2NUG - chains D and A of the 6 polymer chains in the assembly; structure by X-ray diffraction, 1.70 A resolution.

Chain D:
Molecule: 11-nt RNA strand
Sequence (11 nucleotides; row label = number of the first residue in the row):
     2 AAGGUCAUUCG
Bound ions: Mg2+: G12 (shared with Asp44(A), Glu110(A) of chain A; 1 residue of chain E)

Chain A:
Name: Ribonuclease III
Source organism: Aquifex aeolicus
Notes: EC 3.1.26.3
Reference sequence: O67082 (RNC_AQUAE); numbering as in UniProt (aligned over 1-221)
Amino-acid sequence (221 residues; numbered 1 to 221; the number before each row is that of its first residue):
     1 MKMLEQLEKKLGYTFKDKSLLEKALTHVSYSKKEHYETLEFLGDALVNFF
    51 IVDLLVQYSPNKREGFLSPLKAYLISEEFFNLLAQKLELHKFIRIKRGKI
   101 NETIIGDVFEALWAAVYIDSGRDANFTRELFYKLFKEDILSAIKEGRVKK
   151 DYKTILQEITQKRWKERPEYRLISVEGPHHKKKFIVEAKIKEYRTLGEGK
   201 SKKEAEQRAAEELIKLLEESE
Disordered / not traced: 1-2, 219-221
Bound ions: Mg2+ site 1: Glu37, Glu40; Mg2+ site 2: Glu40, Glu110 (shared with 1 residue of chain E); Mg2+ site 3: Asp44, Glu110 (shared with G12(D) of chain D; 1 residue of chain E); Mg2+ site 4 near Asp107 (its only coordinating residue here)
Curated features (UniProtKB/Swiss-Prot):
  - active site: Asp44, Glu110
  - binding site (Mg(2+)): Glu40, Asp107, Glu110
Reported in the primary citation:
  - binding site for the 11-nt RNA strand: His27, Lys99, Asn101
  - specificity-determining residues: His27
  - binding site for the 11-nt RNA strand (chain D): Asp44, Lys153, Gln157
  - Mg2+ coordination: Glu37, Glu40, Asp44, Glu110
  - Mg2+ coordination through a water molecule: Asp107
  - catalytic residues: Glu40, Asp44, Asp107, Glu110
  - conformationally variable residues (side-chain flip): Glu40, Asp44, Asp107, Glu110
  - mutagenesis - D44N: decreased binding to Mg2+ (proposed by the authors, not directly observed)

Chain D / chain A interface:
Pairs across the interface (21):
  C7(D) with Arg167(A), sugar contact
  A8(D) with Gln157(A), hydrogen bond to the sugar; Arg167(A), sugar contact
  U9(D) with Lys153(A), hydrogen bond to the phosphate; Thr154(A), hydrogen bond to the sugar; Gln157(A), sugar contact
  U10(D) with Asp151(A), hydrogen bond to the sugar; Lys153(A), salt bridge to the phosphate; Thr154(A), hydrogen bond to the sugar; Lys203(A), phosphate contact; Gln207(A), hydrogen bond to the phosphate
  C11(D) with Ala72(A), hydrogen bond to the sugar; Ile75(A), sugar contact; Ser76(A), phosphate contact; Lys203(A), salt bridge to the phosphate; Gln207(A), phosphate contact
  G12(D) with Asp44(A), hydrogen bond to the sugar; Asn48(A), hydrogen bond to the sugar; Ile75(A), sugar contact; Ser76(A), phosphate contact; Glu77(A), hydrogen bond to the phosphate
Also at the interface, not in a pair above, chain A (14 interface residues in all): Glu110

Overview:
6 residues of chain D and 14 residues of chain A are in contact; the contacts include 10 hydrogen bonds and 2
salt bridges. Polar contacts include A8(D)-Gln157(A), U9(D)-Thr154(A) and U10(D)-Asp151(A). The paper reports
catalytic residues Glu40(A), Asp44(A) and Asp107(A) among others; D44N of chain A reduces binding to Mg2+.
Chain D is an 11-nt RNA strand and chain A is Ribonuclease III (Aquifex aeolicus); the structure, Crystal
structure of RNase III from Aquifex aeolicus complexed with ds-RNA at 1.7-Angstrom Resolution, was determined
by X-ray diffraction, deposited together with 2NUE and 2NUF.
